Entry 8BOT (electron microscopy, 7.76 A resolution (low resolution: residue-level contacts below are approximate; hydrogen-bond / salt-bridge calls are withheld)); this record covers chains B and E of the 25 polymer chains in the assembly.

== Chain B ==
Protein: X-ray repair cross-complementing protein 6
Source organism: Homo sapiens
Notes: EC 3.6.4.-, 4.2.99.-
Reference sequence: P12956 (XRCC6_HUMAN); residues 1-609 here = UniProt positions 1-609
Sequence (609 residues; each row starts with the number of its first residue):
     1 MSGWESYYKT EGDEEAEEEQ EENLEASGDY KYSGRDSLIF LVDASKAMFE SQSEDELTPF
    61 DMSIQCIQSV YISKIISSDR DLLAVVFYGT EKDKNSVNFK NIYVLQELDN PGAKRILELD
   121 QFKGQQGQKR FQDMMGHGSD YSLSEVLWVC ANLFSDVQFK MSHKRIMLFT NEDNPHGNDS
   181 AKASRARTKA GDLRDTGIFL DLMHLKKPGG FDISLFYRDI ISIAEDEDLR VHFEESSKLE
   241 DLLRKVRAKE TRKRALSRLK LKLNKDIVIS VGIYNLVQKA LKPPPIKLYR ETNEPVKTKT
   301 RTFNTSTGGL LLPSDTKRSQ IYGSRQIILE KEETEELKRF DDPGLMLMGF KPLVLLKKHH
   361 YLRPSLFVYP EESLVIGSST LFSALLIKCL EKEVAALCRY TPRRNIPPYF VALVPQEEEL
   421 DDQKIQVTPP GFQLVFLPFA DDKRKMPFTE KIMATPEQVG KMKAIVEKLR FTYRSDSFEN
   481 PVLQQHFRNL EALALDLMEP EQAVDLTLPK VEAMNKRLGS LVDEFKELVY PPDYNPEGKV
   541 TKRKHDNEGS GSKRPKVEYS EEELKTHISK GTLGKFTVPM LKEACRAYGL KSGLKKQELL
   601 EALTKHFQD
Unresolved in the structure: 1-31, 51-56, 176-180, 207-210, 223-237, 535-609
UniProt features mapped onto this chain:
  - region: Val-578 to Glu-583 (Interaction with BAX)
  - active site: Lys-31 (Schiff-base intermediate with DNA)
  - modified residue: Ser-2 (N-acetylserine), Ser-6 (Phosphoserine), Ser-27 (Phosphoserine), Lys-31 (N6-acetyllysine), Ser-51 (Phosphoserine), Ser-306 (Phosphoserine), Lys-317 (N6-acetyllysine), Lys-331 (N6-acetyllysine), Lys-338 (N6-acetyllysine), Thr-455 (Phosphothreonine), Lys-461 (N6-acetyllysine), Ser-477 (Phosphoserine), Ser-520 (Phosphoserine), Lys-539 (N6-acetyllysine), Lys-542 (N6-acetyllysine), Lys-544 (N6-acetyllysine), Ser-550 (Phosphoserine), Lys-553 (N6-acetyllysine), Lys-556 (N6-acetyllysine), Ser-560 (Phosphoserine) and 1 more in UniProt
  - cross-link (Glycyl lysine isopeptide (Lys-Gly)): Lys-287 (interchain with G-Cter in SUMO2), Lys-317 (interchain with G-Cter in SUMO2), Lys-556 (interchain with G-Cter in SUMO2)
  - mutagenesis: Lys-31 (K31A: Diminishes the ability to form a Schiff base. Abolishes adduct formation; when associated with A-160 and A-164), Lys-160 (K160A: Abolishes adduct formation; when associated with A-31 and A-160), Lys-164 (K164A: Abolishes adduct formation; when associated with A-31 and A-164), Lys-539 (K539Q: Complete loss of suppression of BAX-induced apoptosis; K539R: No effect on suppression of BAX-induced apoptosis), Lys-542 (K542Q: Complete loss of suppression of BAX-induced apoptosis; K542R: No effect on suppression of BAX-induced apoptosis), Lys-544 (K544R: No effect on suppression of BAX-induced apoptosis), Lys-553 (K553Q: Partial loss of suppression of BAX-induced apoptosis; K553R: No effect on suppression of BAX-induced apoptosis), Lys-556 (K556R: No effect on suppression of BAX-induced apoptosis), Lys-570 (K570R: Loss of methylation; loss of anti-apoptotic activity; no effect on XRCC5 stabilization)

== Chain E ==
Molecule: 24-nt DNA strand
Sequence (24 nucleotides; numbered 14 to 37; the number before each row is that of its first residue):
    14 TAATAATAGT TTTTAGTTTA TTAG

== Interface between chain B and chain E ==
Pairs across the interface (15; chain B residue first):
  Arg-80(B) with DT24(E)
  Arg-252(B) with DT25(E); DT26(E)
  Arg-254(B) with DT23(E); DT24(E); DT25(E); DT26(E)
  Asn-275(B) with DT26(E)
  Leu-276(B) with DT26(E)
  Val-277(B) with DT26(E)
  Gln-278(B) with DT26(E)
  Lys-279(B) with DT26(E)
  Pro-402(B) with DA28(E)
  Pro-407(B) with DG29(E)
  Tyr-409(B) with DG29(E)
Also at the interface, not in a pair above, chain B (13 interface residues in all): Ala-280, Pro-364
Also at the interface, not in a pair above, chain E (7 interface residues in all): DT27

== Overview ==
Chain B and chain E form an interface of 13 and 7 residues respectively. UniProt lists active-site residue
Lys-31(B) and 9 mutagenesis sites on chain B.
Here chain B is X-ray repair cross-complementing protein 6 (Homo sapiens) and chain E is a 24-nt DNA strand.
Entry 8BOT (Cryo-EM structure of NHEJ supercomplex(trimer)) was determined by electron microscopy.
